Entry 9CA7 (electron microscopy, 3.35 A resolution); this record covers chains S and Z of the 20 polymer chains in the assembly.

Chain S:
Molecule: Histone H2A type 1
Organism: Xenopus laevis
Reference sequence: P06897 (H2A1_XENLA); residues 1-122 here correspond to UniProt positions 2-123 (UniProt number = residue number + 1)
Sequence (128 residues; numbered 1 to 128; the number before each row is that of its first residue):
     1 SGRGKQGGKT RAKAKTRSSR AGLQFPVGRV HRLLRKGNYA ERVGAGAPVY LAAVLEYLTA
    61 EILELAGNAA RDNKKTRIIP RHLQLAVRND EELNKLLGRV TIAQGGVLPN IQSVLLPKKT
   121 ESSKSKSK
Disordered / not traced: 1-13, 118-128
Construct notes: conflict Arg99 (Gly100 in P06897); expression tag (123-128)
UniProt features mapped onto this chain:
  - modified residue: Ser1 (N-acetylserine), Lys5 (N6-(2-hydroxyisobutyryl)lysine), Lys9 (N6-(2-hydroxyisobutyryl)lysine), Lys36 (N6-(2-hydroxyisobutyryl)lysine), Lys74 (N6-(2-hydroxyisobutyryl)lysine), Lys75 (N6-(2-hydroxyisobutyryl)lysine), Lys95 (N6-(2-hydroxyisobutyryl)lysine), Gln104 (N5-methylglutamine), Lys118 (N6-(2-hydroxyisobutyryl)lysine)
  - cross-link (Glycyl lysine isopeptide (Lys-Gly)): Lys13 (interchain with G-Cter in ubiquitin), Lys15 (interchain with G-Cter in ubiquitin), Lys119 (interchain with G-Cter in ubiquitin)

Chain Z:
Molecule: 285-nt DNA strand
Sequence (285 nucleotides; row label = number of the first residue in the row; numbers below 1 keep their minus sign (DG-105 is residue -105)):
  -105 GCCAGTGAAT TCGAGCTCGG TACCCGGGGA TCACAGGATG TACATATCTG ACAGCTGCCT
   -45 GGAGACTAGG GAGTAATCCC CTTGGCGGTT AAAACGCGGG GGACAGCGCG TAGCTGCGTT
    15 TAAGCGGTGC TAGAGCTGTC TACGACCAAT TGAGCGGCCT GCGCACCGGG ATTCTCCAGC
    75 AGGGCTTCCC ACGTGCGCAG CAGGACGCAG CGCTGCCTGA AACTCGCGCC GCGAGGAGAG
   135 GGAGGACGAA CGCGCCCCCA CCCCCTTATA TAGGCGCCCT TCGAT
Disordered / not traced: -105 to -51, 71-179

How chain S and chain Z interact:
Pairs across the interface (15):
  Thr16(S) - DA47(Z)  sugar contact
  Arg29(S) - DG48(Z)  phosphate contact
  Arg29(S) - DC49(Z)  salt bridge to the phosphate
  Arg42(S) - DG38(Z)  phosphate contact
  Arg42(S) - DA39(Z)  phosphate contact
  Val43(S) - DG38(Z)  sugar contact
  Val43(S) - DA39(Z)  hydrogen bond to the phosphate
  Gly44(S) - DG38(Z)  phosphate contact
  Ala45(S) - DG38(Z)  hydrogen bond to the phosphate
  Lys75(S) - DC58(Z)  phosphate contact
  Lys75(S) - DA59(Z)  salt bridge to the phosphate
  Thr76(S) - DG57(Z)  hydrogen bond to the phosphate
  Thr76(S) - DC58(Z)  hydrogen bond to the phosphate
  Arg77(S) - DG57(Z)  sugar contact
  Arg77(S) - DC58(Z)  hydrogen bond to the phosphate
Also at the interface, not in a pair above, chain S (12 interface residues in all): His31, Arg35, Glu41

Summary:
The interface between chain S and chain Z involves 12 residues on one side and 8 on the other; the contacts
include 5 hydrogen bonds and 2 salt bridges. Polar pairs include Val43(S)-DA39(Z), Ala45(S)-DG38(Z) and
Thr76(S)-DG57(Z).
Here chain S is Histone H2A type 1 (Xenopus laevis) and chain Z is a 285-nt DNA strand. Entry 9CA7 (Cryo-EM
structure of human SRCAP-nucleosome complex in the fully-engaged state (composite structure)) was determined
by electron microscopy.
